PDB entry 3C25 | X-ray diffraction, 2.50 A resolution | chains A and B of the 4 polymer chains in the assembly

[Chain A (and B)]
Protein: NotI restriction endonuclease
From: Nocardia otitidiscaviarum
Notes: chain B of this document is another copy of the same molecule, construct and numbering; everything in this record applies to it too
UniProtKB: Q2I6W2 (Q2I6W2_9NOCA); numbering as in UniProt (aligned over 1-383)
Amino-acid sequence (383 residues; numbered 1 to 383; the number before each row is that of its first residue):
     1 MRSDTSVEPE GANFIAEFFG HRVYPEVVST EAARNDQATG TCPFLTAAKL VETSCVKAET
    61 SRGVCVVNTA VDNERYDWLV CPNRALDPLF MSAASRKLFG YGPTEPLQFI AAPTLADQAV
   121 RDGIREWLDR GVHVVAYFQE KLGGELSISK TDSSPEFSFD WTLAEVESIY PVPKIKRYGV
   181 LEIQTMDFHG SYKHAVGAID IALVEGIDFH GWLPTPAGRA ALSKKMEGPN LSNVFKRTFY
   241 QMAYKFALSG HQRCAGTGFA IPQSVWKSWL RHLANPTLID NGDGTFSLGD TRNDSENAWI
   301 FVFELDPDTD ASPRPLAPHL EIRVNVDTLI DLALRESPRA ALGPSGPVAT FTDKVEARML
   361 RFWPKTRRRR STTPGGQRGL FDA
Disordered / not traced: 1-11, 366-383 (chain B: 1-11, 365-383)
Metal / ion sites: Fe ion: C42, C55, C65, C81; Ca2+ site 1: E145, D160; Ca2+ site 2 near E182 (its only coordinating residue here)
From the paper describing this entry:
  - Fe ion coordination: C42
  - Ca2+ coordination: E145, D160, E182
  - catalytic residues: E145, Q184
  - catalytic residues: D160, E182 (citing earlier work)
  - binding site for the 22-nt DNA strand: K245
  - self-association interface (contacts with another copy of this molecule): V326 to F362
  - conformationally variable residues: L86 to D87, T185 to S191, K224 to N230

[Chain A / chain B interface]
Residue-residue contacts (144):
  D72(A) with K150(B), salt bridge
  A112(A) with F362(B)
  P113(A) with F362(B), hydrophobic
  L115(A) with M359(B), hydrophobic
  A116(A) with F362(B)
  R121(A) with W363(B); P364(B)
  F138(A) with R358(B); M359(B); F362(B), hydrophobic
  G143(A) with R358(B), hydrogen bond (backbone-side chain)
  G144(A) with R358(B), hydrogen bond (backbone-side chain)
  E145(A) with R358(B), hydrogen bond (backbone-side chain)
  L146(A) with F351(B), hydrophobic; V355(B), hydrophobic; R358(B)
  S147(A) with K354(B), hydrogen bond (backbone-side chain)
  I148(A) with P347(B), hydrophobic; F351(B), hydrophobic
  S149(A) with P347(B)
  K150(A) with D72(B), salt bridge; R271(B)
  T151(A) with R271(B), hydrogen bond (backbone-side chain); P347(B)
  D152(A) with L270(B); R271(B); N275(B)
  S153(A) with R271(B); A274(B); N275(B); S337(B), hydrogen bond (backbone-side chain); A340(B)
  S154(A) with R271(B), hydrogen bond (backbone-backbone); S337(B); A341(B)
  P155(A) with R271(B); H272(B); S337(B)
  F159(A) with F351(B), hydrophobic
  A164(A) with V355(B), hydrophobic
  V166(A) with M359(B), hydrophobic
  P173(A) with E356(B); L360(B); W363(B), hydrophobic
  K174(A) with E356(B)
  I175(A) with T352(B); V355(B), hydrophobic; E356(B), hydrogen bond (backbone-side chain); M359(B), hydrophobic
  Y178(A) with V348(B); F351(B)
  N233(A) with R237(B), hydrogen bond
  F235(A) with Y240(B), hydrophobic
  K236(A) with K236(B); Y240(B); Q241(B)
  R237(A) with N233(B), hydrogen bond; R237(B)
  Y240(A) with F235(B), hydrophobic; K236(B); H272(B), hydrogen bond; L334(B), hydrophobic
  Q241(A) with K236(B)
  A243(A) with L334(B), hydrophobic
  Y244(A) with A333(B); S337(B), hydrogen bond; P338(B)
  A247(A) with P338(B), hydrophobic; L342(B)
  L248(A) with P338(B), hydrophobic; L342(B)
  H251(A) with L342(B); V348(B)
  R253(A) with T352(B), hydrogen bond
  R271(A) with K150(B); T151(B), hydrogen bond (side chain-backbone); D152(B); S153(B); S154(B), hydrogen bond (backbone-backbone); P155(B)
  H272(A) with P155(B); Y240(B), hydrogen bond
  A274(A) with S153(B)
  N275(A) with D152(B); S153(B)
  D327(A) with R335(B), salt bridge
  I330(A) with I330(B), hydrophobic; L334(B), hydrophobic; R335(B)
  A333(A) with Y244(B)
  L334(A) with Y240(B), hydrophobic; A243(B), hydrophobic; I330(B), hydrophobic
  R335(A) with D327(B), salt bridge; I330(B)
  S337(A) with S153(B), hydrogen bond (side chain-backbone); S154(B); P155(B); Y244(B), hydrogen bond
  P338(A) with Y244(B); A247(B), hydrophobic; L248(B), hydrophobic
  A340(A) with S153(B)
  A341(A) with S154(B); Y244(B)
  L342(A) with A247(B); L248(B); H251(B)
  P347(A) with I148(B), hydrophobic; S149(B); T151(B)
  V348(A) with Y178(B); H251(B)
  F351(A) with L146(B), hydrophobic; I148(B), hydrophobic; F159(B), hydrophobic; T162(B); Y178(B), hydrophobic
  T352(A) with I175(B); R253(B), hydrogen bond
  K354(A) with S147(B), hydrogen bond (side chain-backbone)
  V355(A) with A164(B), hydrophobic
  E356(A) with P173(B); K174(B), salt bridge; I175(B), hydrogen bond (side chain-backbone)
  R358(A) with F138(B); G143(B), hydrogen bond (side chain-backbone); G144(B), hydrogen bond (side chain-backbone); E145(B), hydrogen bond (side chain-backbone); L146(B)
  M359(A) with L115(B), hydrophobic; F138(B), hydrophobic; V166(B), hydrophobic; I175(B), hydrophobic
  L360(A) with P173(B)
  F362(A) with A112(B); P113(B), hydrophobic; L115(B), hydrophobic; A116(B); F138(B), hydrophobic
  W363(A) with R121(B); I169(B), hydrophobic; P173(B), hydrophobic
  P364(A) with R121(B)
Other interface residues (no listed pair), chain A (73 interface residues in all): A136, T162, I169, V172, F239, L270, A349
Other interface residues (no listed pair), chain B (72 interface residues in all): A136, V172, F239

[Overview]
73 residues of chain A and 72 residues of chain B are in contact, with 24 hydrogen bonds and 5 salt bridges.
Polar contacts include D72(A)-K150(B), D327(A)-R335(B) and E356(A)-K174(B). The paper reports catalytic
residues E145(A), Q184(A) and D160(A) among others; a binding site for the 22-nt DNA strand at K245(A).
Both chains are NotI restriction endonuclease (Nocardia otitidiscaviarum). Entry 3C25 (Crystal Structure of
NotI Restriction Endonuclease Bound to Cognate DNA) was determined by X-ray diffraction.
